Entry 1QN4 (X-ray diffraction, 1.86 A resolution); this record covers chains A and C of the 3 polymer chains in the assembly.

# Chain A
Protein: Transcription initiation factor tfiid-1
From: Arabidopsis thaliana
UniProtKB: P28147 (TF21_ARATH); numbering as in UniProt (aligned over 1-200)
Sequence (200 residues; row label = number of the first residue in the row):
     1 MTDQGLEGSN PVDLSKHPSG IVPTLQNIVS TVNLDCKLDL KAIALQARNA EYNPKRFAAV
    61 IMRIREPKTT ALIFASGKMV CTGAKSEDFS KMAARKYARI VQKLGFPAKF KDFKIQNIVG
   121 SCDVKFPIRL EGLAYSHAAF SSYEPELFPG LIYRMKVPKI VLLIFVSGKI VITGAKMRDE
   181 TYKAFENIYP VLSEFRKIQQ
Not modelled in the structure: 1-15, 199-200
UniProt features mapped onto this chain:
  - modified residue: Thr-2 (N-acetylthreonine)
What the authors report for this chain:
  - binding site for the 14-nt DNA strand: Phe-57
  - specificity-determining residues: Val-29, Val-119, Leu-163 (proposed by the authors, not directly observed)

# Chain C
Molecule: 14-nt DNA strand
Sequence (14 nucleotides; each row starts with the number of its first residue):
   201 GCTATAAAAT GGCA

# How chain A and chain C interact
Residue-residue contacts (33; chain A residue first):
  Val-29(A) with DA207(C), base contact; DA208(C), base contact
  Thr-31(A) with DA208(C), sugar contact
  Phe-57(A) with DA209(C), base contact
  Ala-58(A) with DG211(C), sugar contact
  Leu-72(A) with DA209(C), base contact
  Phe-74(A) with DA209(C), sugar contact; DT210(C), sugar contact
  Ser-76(A) with DT210(C), hydrogen bond to the phosphate
  Lys-78(A) with DA209(C), phosphate contact; DT210(C), phosphate contact
  Val-80(A) with DA208(C), base contact; DA209(C), sugar contact
  Gln-116(A) with DA207(C), sugar contact; DA208(C), sugar contact
  Asn-117(A) with DA206(C), hydrogen bond to the base; DA207(C), hydrogen bond to the base
  Val-119(A) with DA206(C), base contact
  Leu-147(A) with DT203(C), sugar contact; DA204(C), sugar contact
  Phe-148(A) with DT203(C), base contact; DA204(C), base contact
  Ile-152(A) with DT205(C), sugar contact
  Arg-154(A) with DT205(C), salt bridge to the phosphate; DA206(C), salt bridge to the phosphate
  Val-161(A) with DT205(C), phosphate contact; DA206(C), sugar contact
  Leu-163(A) with DA204(C), base contact; DT205(C), base contact
  Thr-173(A) with DT205(C), base contact; DA206(C), hydrogen bond to the base
  Gly-174(A) with DA206(C), phosphate contact
  Lys-176(A) with DA207(C), hydrogen bond to the phosphate
Also at the interface, not in a pair above, chain A (22 interface residues in all): Pro-149

# Summary
22 residues of chain A face 9 of chain C across their interface, with 5 hydrogen bonds and 2 salt bridges.
Polar contacts include Asn-117(A)/DA206(C), Asn-117(A)/DA207(C) and Thr-173(A)/DA206(C). From the paper: a
binding site for the 14-nt DNA strand at Phe-57(A); specificity determinants Val-29(A), Val-119(A) and
Leu-163(A).
Here chain A is Transcription initiation factor tfiid-1 (Arabidopsis thaliana) and chain C is a 14-nt DNA
strand. Entry 1QN4 (Crystal structure of the T(-24) Adenovirus major late promoter TATA box variant bound to
wild-type TBP ...) was determined by X-ray diffraction together with 1QN3, 1QN5, 1QN6, 1QN7, 1QN8, 1QN9 and 4
further entries from the same study.
